PDB entry 4FLC | X-ray diffraction, 2.60 A resolution | chains B and D of the 4 polymer chains in the assembly

# Chain B (and D)
Molecule: Adenylosuccinate lyase
Organism: Homo sapiens
Notes: EC 4.3.2.2; chain D of this document is another copy of the same molecule, construct and numbering; everything in this record applies to it too
Reference sequence: P30566 (PUR8_HUMAN); residue numbers follow UniProt; this construct covers 1-484
Sequence (487 residues; numbered -2 to 484; the number before each row is that of its first residue; numbers below 1 keep their minus sign (Gly-2 is residue -2)):
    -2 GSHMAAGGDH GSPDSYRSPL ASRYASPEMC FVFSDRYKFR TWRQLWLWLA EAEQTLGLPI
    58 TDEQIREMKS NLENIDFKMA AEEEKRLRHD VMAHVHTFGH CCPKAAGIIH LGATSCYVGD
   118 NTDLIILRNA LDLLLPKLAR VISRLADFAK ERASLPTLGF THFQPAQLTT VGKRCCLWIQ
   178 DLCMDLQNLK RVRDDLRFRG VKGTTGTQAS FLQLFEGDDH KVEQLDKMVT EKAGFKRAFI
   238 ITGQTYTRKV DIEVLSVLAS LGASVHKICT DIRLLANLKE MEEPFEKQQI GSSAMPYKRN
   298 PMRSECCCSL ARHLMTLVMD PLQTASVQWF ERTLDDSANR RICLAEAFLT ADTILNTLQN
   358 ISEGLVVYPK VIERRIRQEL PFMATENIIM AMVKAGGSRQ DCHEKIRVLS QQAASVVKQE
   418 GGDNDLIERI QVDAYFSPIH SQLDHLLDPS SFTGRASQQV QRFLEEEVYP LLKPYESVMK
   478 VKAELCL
Unresolved in the structure: -2 to 4, 100-101, 287-290, 475-484 (chain D: -2 to 4, 286-292, 474-484)
Differences from the reference sequence: expression tag (-2 to 0); conflict Arg63 (Gln in P30566); engineered mutation Cys303 (Arg in P30566)
Swiss-Prot annotation at these positions:
  - active site (Proton donor/acceptor): His159, Ser289
  - binding site (substrate): Arg20, Tyr21, Arg85 to Asp87, Thr111, Ser112, Gln241, Arg329, Ser334, Arg338
  - modified residue: Ala2 (N-acetylalanine), Lys147 (N6-acetyllysine), Lys295 (N6-acetyllysine)
  - cross-link: Lys415 (Glycyl lysine isopeptide (Lys-Gly) (interchain with G-Cter in SUMO1))
  - natural variant: Ala2 (A2V: In ADSLD), Ala3 (A3V: In ADSLD), Met26 (M26L: In ADSLD), Ile72 (I72V: In ADSLD), Pro100 (P100A: In ADSLD), Tyr114 (Y114H: In ADSLD), Arg141 (R141W: In ADSLD), Arg190 (R190Q: In ADSLD), Arg194 (R194C: In ADSLD), Lys246 (K246E: In ADSLD), Asp268 (D268N: In ADSLD), Cys303 (R303C: In ADSLD; this construct carries the variant), 14 further natural variant entries in UniProt

# Chain B / chain D interface
Pairs across the interface (59; chain B residue first):
  Phe157(B) - Asn274(D)
  His159(B) - Asn297(D)
  His159(B) - Glu302(D)
  Phe160(B) - Leu271(D)  hydrophobic
  Phe160(B) - Asn274(D)  hydrogen bond (backbone-side chain)
  Gln161(B) - Ala273(D)  hydrogen bond (side chain-backbone)
  Gln161(B) - Asn274(D)
  Gln161(B) - Arg296(D)
  Gln161(B) - Asn297(D)
  Pro162(B) - Lys295(D)
  Leu271(B) - Phe160(D)  hydrophobic
  Leu271(B) - Leu271(D)  hydrophobic
  Ala273(B) - Gln161(D)  hydrogen bond (backbone-side chain)
  Asn274(B) - Phe157(D)
  Asn274(B) - Phe160(D)  hydrogen bond (side chain-backbone)
  Asn274(B) - Gln161(D)
  Lys276(B) - Glu376(D)  salt bridge
  Glu279(B) - Lys415(D)  salt bridge
  Pro293(B) - Lys415(D)
  Tyr294(B) - Glu376(D)  hydrogen bond
  Tyr294(B) - Phe379(D)
  Tyr294(B) - Ala411(D)  hydrophobic
  Tyr294(B) - Lys415(D)  hydrogen bond (backbone-side chain)
  Lys295(B) - Pro162(D)
  Arg296(B) - Gln161(D)
  Asn297(B) - His159(D)  hydrogen bond
  Asn297(B) - Gln161(D)
  Glu302(B) - His159(D)  salt bridge
  Met316(B) - Gln320(D)
  Gln320(B) - Met316(D)
  Gln320(B) - Gln320(D)
  Val324(B) - Val324(D)  hydrophobic
  Tyr365(B) - Lys415(D)
  Tyr365(B) - Gln416(D)
  Lys367(B) - Gln416(D)
  Lys367(B) - Glu417(D)
  Lys367(B) - Gly418(D)
  Val368(B) - Val414(D)
  Val368(B) - Lys415(D)
  Arg371(B) - Gly418(D)  hydrogen bond (side chain-backbone)
  Arg371(B) - Gly419(D)
  Arg371(B) - Asp420(D)  salt bridge
  Glu376(B) - Lys276(D)  salt bridge
  Glu376(B) - Tyr294(D)  hydrogen bond
  Phe379(B) - Tyr294(D)  hydrophobic
  Ala411(B) - Tyr294(D)  hydrophobic
  Val414(B) - Val368(D)
  Lys415(B) - Glu279(D)  salt bridge
  Lys415(B) - Pro293(D)
  Lys415(B) - Tyr294(D)  hydrogen bond (side chain-backbone)
  Lys415(B) - Tyr365(D)
  Lys415(B) - Val368(D)
  Gln416(B) - Tyr365(D)
  Gln416(B) - Lys367(D)
  Glu417(B) - Lys367(D)
  Gly418(B) - Lys367(D)
  Gly418(B) - Arg371(D)  hydrogen bond (backbone-side chain)
  Gly419(B) - Arg371(D)
  Asp420(B) - Arg371(D)  salt bridge
Interface residues without a listed pair, chain B (38 interface residues in all): Thr158, Arg270, Leu275, Ala291, Pro298
Interface residues without a listed pair, chain D (40 interface residues in all): Thr158, Arg270, Leu275, Pro298, Met299, Gln375, Gln408

# Summary
38 residues of chain B face 40 of chain D across their interface; the contacts include 11 hydrogen bonds and 7
salt bridges. Among the polar pairs are Lys276(B)-Glu376(D), Glu279(B)-Lys415(D) and Glu302(B)-His159(D).
Chain B and chain D are both Adenylosuccinate lyase (Homo sapiens); the structure, Structural and Biochemical
Characterization of Human Adenylosuccinate Lyase (ADSL) and the R303C ADSL Deficiency Associated Mutation, was
determined by X-ray diffraction together with 4FFX from the same study.
